PDB entry 8SSZ | electron microscopy, 2.64 A resolution | chains A and B of the 11 polymer chains in the assembly

# Chain A
Molecule: Neuronal acetylcholine receptor subunit alpha-4
From: Homo sapiens
Reference sequence: P43681 (ACHA4_HUMAN); residues 1-601 here correspond to UniProt positions 27-627 (UniProt number = residue number + 26)
Chain sequence (601 residues; row label = number of the first residue in the row):
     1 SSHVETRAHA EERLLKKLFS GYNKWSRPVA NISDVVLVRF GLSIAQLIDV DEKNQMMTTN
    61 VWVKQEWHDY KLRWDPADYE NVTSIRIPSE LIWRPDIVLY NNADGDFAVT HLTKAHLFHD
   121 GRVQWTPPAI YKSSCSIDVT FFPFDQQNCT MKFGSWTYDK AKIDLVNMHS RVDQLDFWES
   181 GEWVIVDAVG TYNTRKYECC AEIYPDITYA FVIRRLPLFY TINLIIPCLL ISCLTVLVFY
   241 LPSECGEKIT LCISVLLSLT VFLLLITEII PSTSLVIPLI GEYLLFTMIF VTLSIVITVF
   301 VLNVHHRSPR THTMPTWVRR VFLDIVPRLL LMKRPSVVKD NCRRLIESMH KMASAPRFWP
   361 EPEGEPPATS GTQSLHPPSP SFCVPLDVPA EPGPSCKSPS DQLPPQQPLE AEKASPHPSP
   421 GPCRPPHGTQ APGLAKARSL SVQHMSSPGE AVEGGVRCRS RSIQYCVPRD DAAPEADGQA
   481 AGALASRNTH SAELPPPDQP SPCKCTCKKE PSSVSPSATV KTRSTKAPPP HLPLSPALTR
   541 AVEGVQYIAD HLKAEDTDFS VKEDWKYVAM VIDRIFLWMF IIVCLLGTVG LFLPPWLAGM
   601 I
Disordered / not traced: 1-4, 336-537, 600-601
Cystine bridges: Cys135-Cys149, Cys199-Cys200
Covalently attached groups: N-acetylglucosamine (NAG) linked to Asn31, Asn81, Asn148
Ion coordination: Ca2+: Val50, Glu52
Residues lining bound ligands: acetylcholine (ACH): Tyr100, Ser155, Trp156, Thr157, Tyr197, Cys199, Cys200, Tyr204
UniProt features mapped onto this chain:
  - binding site (Ca(2+)): Val50, Glu52
  - modified residue (Phosphoserine): Ser398, Ser512, Ser515
  - lipidation: Cys245 (S-palmitoyl cysteine)
  - glycosylation (N-linked (GlcNAc...) asparagine): Asn31, Asn81, Asn148

# Chain B
Molecule: Neuronal acetylcholine receptor subunit beta-2
From: Homo sapiens
Reference sequence: P17787 (ACHB2_HUMAN); residues 1-477 here correspond to UniProt positions 26-502 (UniProt number = residue number + 25)
Chain sequence (487 residues; each row starts with the number of its first residue):
     1 TDTEERLVEH LLDPSRYNKL IRPATNGSEL VTVQLMVSLA QLISVHEREQ IMTTNVWLTQ
    61 EWEDYRLTWK PEEFDNMKKV RLPSKHIWLP DVVLYNNADG MYEVSFYSNA VVSYDGSIFW
   121 LPPAIYKSAC KIEVKHFPFD QQNCTMKFRS WTYDRTEIDL VLKSEVASLD DFTPSGEWDI
   181 VALPGRRNEN PDDSTYVDIT YDFIIRRKPL FYTINLIIPC VLITSLAILV FYLPSDCGEK
   241 MTLCISVLLA LTVFLLLISK IVPPTSLDVP LVGKYLMFTM VLVTFSIVTS VCVLNVHHRS
   301 PTTHTMAPWV KVVFLEKLPA LLFMQQPRHH CARQRLRLRR RQREREGAGA LFFREAPGAD
   361 SCTCFVNRAS VQGLAGAFGA EPAPVAGPGR SGEPCGCGLR EAVDGVRFIA DHMRSEDDDQ
   421 SVSEDWKYVA MVIDRLFLWI FVFVCVFGTI GMFLQPLFQN YTTTTFLHSD HSAPSSKSAW
   481 SHPQFEK
Disordered / not traced: 331-395, 450-487
Differences from the reference sequence: linker (478-479); expression tag (480-487)
Cystine bridges: Cys130-Cys144
Covalently attached groups: glycan linked to Asn143
Residues lining bound ligands: acetylcholine (ACH): Trp57, Val111, Phe119, Leu121

# How chain A and chain B interact
Contacting residue pairs (116):
  Asn23(A) - Glu5(B)  hydrogen bond (side chain-backbone)
  Asn23(A) - Val8(B)
  Asn23(A) - Glu9(B)
  Trp25(A) - Val8(B)  hydrophobic
  Trp25(A) - Pro83(B)  hydrophobic
  Trp25(A) - His86(B)
  Ser26(A) - Thr1(B)
  Ser26(A) - Glu4(B)
  Ser26(A) - Glu5(B)
  Arg27(A) - Thr1(B)
  Arg27(A) - Glu4(B)
  Val29(A) - Thr1(B)  hydrogen bond (backbone-backbone)
  Ala30(A) - Thr1(B)
  Asn31(A) - Thr1(B)
  Ile32(A) - Thr1(B)
  Met56(A) - Ile43(B)  hydrophobic
  Tyr70(A) - Thr1(B)  hydrogen bond (side chain-backbone)
  Tyr70(A) - Asp2(B)
  Lys71(A) - Glu5(B)  salt bridge
  Val98(A) - Phe106(B)  hydrophobic
  Tyr100(A) - Asn55(B)
  Asn102(A) - Asn55(B)
  Asn102(A) - Ile125(B)
  Phe107(A) - Asn55(B)
  Phe107(A) - Ser105(B)
  Phe107(A) - Pro123(B)  hydrophobic
  Phe107(A) - Ala124(B)
  Phe107(A) - Ile125(B)  hydrophobic
  Ala108(A) - Phe106(B)  hydrophobic
  Ser134(A) - Gln41(B)  hydrogen bond
  Trp156(A) - Trp57(B)
  Trp156(A) - Ser108(B)
  Trp156(A) - Leu121(B)  hydrogen bond (side chain-backbone)
  Trp156(A) - Pro123(B)
  Thr157(A) - Arg81(B)  hydrogen bond (backbone-side chain)
  Thr157(A) - Ser108(B)
  Thr157(A) - Asn109(B)  hydrogen bond
  Tyr158(A) - Arg81(B)
  Asp159(A) - Arg81(B)  salt bridge
  Lys162(A) - Arg81(B)
  Arg195(A) - Asp171(B)  salt bridge
  Tyr197(A) - Asp171(B)
  Glu198(A) - Asp170(B)
  Cys199(A) - Leu121(B)  hydrophobic
  Tyr204(A) - Arg81(B)
  Gly246(A) - Glu239(B)
  Glu247(A) - Glu239(B)
  Ile249(A) - Glu239(B)
  Thr250(A) - Glu239(B)  hydrogen bond
  Ile253(A) - Leu243(B)  hydrophobic
  Ile253(A) - Ser246(B)
  Leu256(A) - Ile223(B)  hydrophobic
  Leu256(A) - Leu226(B)  hydrophobic
  Thr260(A) - Phe254(B)
  Leu263(A) - Asn215(B)
  Leu264(A) - Leu257(B)  hydrophobic
  Thr267(A) - Phe211(B)
  Thr267(A) - Asn215(B)  hydrogen bond
  Ile270(A) - Phe211(B)  hydrophobic
  Pro271(A) - Phe211(B)
  Ser272(A) - Glu177(B)
  Ser272(A) - Phe211(B)
  Ser272(A) - Tyr212(B)
  Thr273(A) - Gly176(B)
  Thr273(A) - Phe211(B)
  Ser274(A) - Gly176(B)  hydrogen bond (backbone-backbone)
  Ser274(A) - Lys208(B)  hydrogen bond (side chain-backbone)
  Ser274(A) - Leu210(B)
  Ser274(A) - Phe211(B)  hydrogen bond (side chain-backbone)
  Leu275(A) - Gly176(B)
  Leu285(A) - Ile214(B)
  Leu285(A) - Ile218(B)  hydrophobic
  Met288(A) - Pro219(B)  hydrophobic
  Ile289(A) - Leu222(B)  hydrophobic
  Thr292(A) - Leu222(B)
  Thr292(A) - Leu226(B)
  Ile295(A) - Leu226(B)  hydrophobic
  Val296(A) - Leu229(B)  hydrophobic
  Val299(A) - Leu229(B)
  Val299(A) - Leu233(B)  hydrophobic
  Phe300(A) - Tyr232(B)  hydrophobic
  Leu302(A) - Leu233(B)  hydrophobic
  Leu302(A) - Pro234(B)
  Asn303(A) - Tyr232(B)  hydrogen bond (side chain-backbone)
  Asn303(A) - Pro234(B)
  His306(A) - Pro234(B)
  His306(A) - Asp236(B)
  His306(A) - Cys237(B)
  Arg307(A) - Tyr232(B)  hydrogen bond
  Pro309(A) - Pro327(B)
  Pro309(A) - His329(B)
  Arg310(A) - Pro327(B)
  Arg310(A) - His329(B)
  Arg310(A) - Gln420(B)  hydrogen bond
  Arg310(A) - Ser421(B)
  Arg310(A) - Glu424(B)
  Thr311(A) - Pro327(B)
  Thr311(A) - Tyr428(B)
  Thr311(A) - Met431(B)
  His312(A) - Pro327(B)
  His312(A) - Met431(B)
  Thr313(A) - Pro327(B)
  Leu538(A) - Val403(B)  hydrophobic
  Arg540(A) - Arg407(B)
  Ala541(A) - Val406(B)
  Glu543(A) - Arg414(B)  salt bridge
  Gly544(A) - Ala410(B)
  Tyr547(A) - Ala410(B)
  Tyr547(A) - Met413(B)  hydrophobic
  Tyr547(A) - Arg414(B)
  Tyr547(A) - Asp417(B)  hydrogen bond
  Ile548(A) - Ile409(B)  hydrophobic
  Ile548(A) - Met413(B)  hydrophobic
  His551(A) - Met413(B)
  His551(A) - Asp417(B)  salt bridge
  Asp558(A) - His329(B)
Also at the interface, not in a pair above, chain A (80 interface residues in all): Gly21, Gln55, Asp96, Ala103, Asp104, Cys200, Lys248, Leu257, Ile277, Val545, Leu552
Also at the interface, not in a pair above, chain B (71 interface residues in all): Asp75, Phe119, Pro122, Ser175, Pro209, Ser225, Thr242, Ala250, Gln326

# Summary
80 residues of chain A face 71 of chain B across their interface, with 16 hydrogen bonds and 5 salt bridges.
Among the polar pairs are Lys71(A)-Glu5(B), Asp159(A)-Arg81(B) and Arg195(A)-Asp171(B). Acetylcholine is bound
between chain A and chain B.
Here chain A is Neuronal acetylcholine receptor subunit alpha-4 and chain B is Neuronal acetylcholine receptor
subunit beta-2, both from Homo sapiens. Entry 8SSZ (The 2alpha3beta stoichiometry of full-length human
alpha4beta2 nicotinic acetylcholine receptor in complex with acetylcholine and calcium) was determined by
electron microscopy together with 8ST0, 8ST1, 8ST2 and 8ST3 from the same study.
